Entry 1RIW (X-ray diffraction, 2.04 A resolution); this record covers chains B and D of the 4 polymer chains in the assembly.

== Chain B ==
Name: thrombin heavy chain, B
Organism: Homo sapiens
Notes: EC 3.4.21.5
Reference sequence: P00734 (THRB_HUMAN); residues 37-183 here correspond to UniProt positions 364-510 (UniProt number = residue number + 327)
Chain sequence (147 residues; numbered 37 to 183; the number before each row is that of its first residue):
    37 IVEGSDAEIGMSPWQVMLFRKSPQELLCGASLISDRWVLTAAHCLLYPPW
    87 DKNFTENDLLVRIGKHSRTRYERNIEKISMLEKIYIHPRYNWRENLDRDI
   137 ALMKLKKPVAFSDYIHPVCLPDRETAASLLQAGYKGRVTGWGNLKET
Swiss-Prot annotation at these positions:
  - active site (Charge relay system): His-79, Asp-135
  - glycosylation: Asn-89 (N-linked (GlcNAc...) (complex) asparagine)
Cystine bridges: Cys-64/Cys-80
Covalent attachments: N-acetylglucosamine (NAG) linked to Asn-89
Residues lining bound ligands: oscillarin (OSC; (2r,3as,6r,7as)-N-(2-{1-[amino(imino)methyl]-2,5-dihydro-1H-pyrrol-3-yl}ethyl)-6-hydroxy-1-{N-[(2S)-2-hydroxy-3-phenylpropanoyl]phenylalanyl}octahydro-1H-indole-2-carboxamide): His-79, Tyr-83, Trp-86, Glu-130, Asn-131, Leu-132, Glu-182

== Chain D ==
Name: Hirudin IIB
Reference sequence: P28506 (ITHF_HIRME); residues 355-365 here correspond to UniProt positions 55-65 (UniProt number = residue number - 300)
Chain sequence (11 residues; row label = number of the first residue in the row):
   355 DFEEIPEEYLQ
Unresolved in the structure: 365
Modified residues: Tyr-363 (o-sulfo-l-tyrosine; TYS)
Swiss-Prot annotation at these positions:
  - region: Asp-355 to Gln-365 (Interaction with fibrinogen-binding exosite of thrombin)
  - modified residue: Tyr-363 (Sulfotyrosine)

== How chain B and chain D interact ==
Residue-residue contacts (24):
  Phe-55(B) with Phe-356(D), hydrophobic
  Lys-57(B) with Leu-364(D)
  Gln-60(B) with Phe-356(D); Glu-357(D); Glu-358(D), hydrogen bond
  Leu-62(B) with Phe-356(D)
  Leu-96(B) with Ile-359(D), hydrophobic; Tyr-363(D)
  Arg-98(B) with Ile-359(D)
  Arg-104(B) with Asp-355(D), salt bridge; Phe-356(D)
  Thr-105(B) with Asp-355(D); Phe-356(D); Glu-357(D), hydrogen bond (backbone-backbone)
  Arg-106(B) with Glu-357(D)
  Tyr-107(B) with Glu-357(D), hydrogen bond (backbone-side chain); Glu-358(D); Pro-360(D); Tyr-363(D)
  Glu-112(B) with Tyr-363(D)
  Lys-113(B) with Tyr-363(D)
  Ile-114(B) with Ile-359(D), hydrophobic; Tyr-363(D)
  Met-116(B) with Leu-364(D), hydrophobic
Interface residues without a listed pair, chain B (16 interface residues in all): Met-53, Glu-61
Interface residues without a listed pair, chain D (9 interface residues in all): Glu-362

== In short ==
The interface between chain B and chain D involves 16 residues on one side and 9 on the other; the contacts
include 3 hydrogen bonds and 1 salt bridge. Polar pairs include Arg-104(B)/Asp-355(D), Gln-60(B)/Glu-358(D)
and Tyr-107(B)/Glu-357(D). Ligands of chain B: oscillarin.
Chain B is thrombin heavy chain, B (Homo sapiens) and chain D is Hirudin IIB; the structure, Thrombin in
complex with natural product inhibitor Oscillarin, was determined by X-ray diffraction.
